6N1Y - chains A and C; structure by X-ray diffraction, 2.15 A resolution.

# Chain A (and C)
Protein: Carotenoid oxygenase
Source organism: Neurospora crassa
Notes: chain C of this document is another copy of the same molecule, construct and numbering; everything in this record applies to it too
UniProtKB: A0A0B0DIC8 (A0A0B0DIC8_NEUCS); residue numbers follow UniProt; this construct covers 1-526
Sequence (526 residues; each row starts with the number of its first residue):
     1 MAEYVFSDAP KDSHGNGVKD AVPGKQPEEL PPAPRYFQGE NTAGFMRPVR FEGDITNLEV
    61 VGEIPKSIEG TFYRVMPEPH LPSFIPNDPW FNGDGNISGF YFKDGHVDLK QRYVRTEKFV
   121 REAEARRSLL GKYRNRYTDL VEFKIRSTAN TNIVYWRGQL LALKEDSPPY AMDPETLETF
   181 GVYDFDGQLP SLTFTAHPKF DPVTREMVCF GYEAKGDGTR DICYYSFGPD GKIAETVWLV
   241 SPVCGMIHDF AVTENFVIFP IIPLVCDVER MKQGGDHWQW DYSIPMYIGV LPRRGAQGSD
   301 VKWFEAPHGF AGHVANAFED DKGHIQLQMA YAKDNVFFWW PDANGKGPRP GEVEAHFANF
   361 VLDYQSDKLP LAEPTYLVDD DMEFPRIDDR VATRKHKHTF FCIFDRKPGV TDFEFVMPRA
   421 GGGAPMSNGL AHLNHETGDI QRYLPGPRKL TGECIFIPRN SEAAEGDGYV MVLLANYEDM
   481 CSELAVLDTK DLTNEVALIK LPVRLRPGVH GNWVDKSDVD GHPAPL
Unresolved in the structure: 1-29
Construct notes: engineered mutation Val509 (Leu in A0A0B0DIC8)
Ion coordination: Fe2+: His197, His248, His313, His510
From the paper describing this entry:
  - Fe2+ coordination: His197
  - conformationally variable residues (side-chain flip): Phe91
  - contacts within the chain: Pro89-Phe91 (hydrophobic contact), Phe91-Tyr133 (hydrophobic contact), Phe91-Trp339 (hydrophobic contact), Phe91-Trp340 (hydrophobic contact)

# Interface between chain A and chain C
Pairs across the interface - 62 pairs, chain A then chain C:
  Arg35(A) with Glu59(C); Val60(C), hydrogen bond (backbone-backbone); Gly105(C), hydrogen bond (side chain-backbone); His106(C), hydrogen bond
  Tyr36(A) with Glu59(C); Val60(C)
  Phe37(A) with Glu59(C), hydrogen bond (backbone-side chain)
  Arg47(A) with Glu59(C), salt bridge; Cys481(C); Lys500(C), hydrogen bond (side chain-backbone); Leu501(C); Pro502(C)
  Pro48(A) with Pro502(C)
  Val49(A) with Ile55(C); Pro502(C); Val503(C), hydrophobic
  Arg50(A) with Asp54(C); Ile55(C); Thr56(C), hydrogen bond (side chain-backbone); Asn57(C), hydrogen bond (side chain-backbone); Leu58(C); Glu59(C)
  Phe51(A) with Phe51(C), hydrophobic; Asp54(C); Ile55(C), hydrophobic
  Glu52(A) with Gly53(C); Asp54(C), hydrogen bond (backbone-backbone)
  Gly53(A) with Glu52(C)
  Asp54(A) with Phe51(C); Glu52(C), hydrogen bond (backbone-backbone)
  Ile55(A) with Val49(C); Arg50(C); Phe51(C), hydrophobic
  Thr56(A) with Arg50(C), hydrogen bond (backbone-side chain); His80(C), hydrogen bond
  Asn57(A) with Arg50(C), hydrogen bond (backbone-side chain); Leu81(C); Arg126(C), hydrogen bond
  Leu58(A) with Arg50(C)
  Glu59(A) with Arg35(C); Tyr36(C); Phe37(C), hydrogen bond (side chain-backbone); Arg47(C), salt bridge; Arg50(C)
  Val60(A) with Arg35(C), hydrogen bond (backbone-backbone); Tyr36(C)
  His80(A) with Thr56(C), hydrogen bond
  Leu81(A) with Asn57(C)
  Gly105(A) with Arg35(C), hydrogen bond (backbone-side chain)
  His106(A) with Arg35(C), hydrogen bond; Arg126(C)
  Asp108(A) with Arg126(C), salt bridge
  Arg126(A) with Asn57(C), hydrogen bond; His106(C); Asp108(C), salt bridge
  Cys481(A) with Arg47(C)
  Lys500(A) with Arg47(C), hydrogen bond (backbone-side chain)
  Leu501(A) with Arg47(C)
  Pro502(A) with Arg47(C); Pro48(C); Val49(C)
  Val503(A) with Val49(C), hydrophobic
Also at the interface, not in a pair above, chain A (29 interface residues in all): Val61
Also at the interface, not in a pair above, chain C (29 interface residues in all): Val61

# In short
Chain A and chain C each contribute 29 residues to their interface; the contacts include 20 hydrogen bonds and
4 salt bridges. Polar pairs include Arg47(A)-Glu59(C), Asp108(A)-Arg126(C) and Arg35(A)-Gly105(C). His197(A),
His248(A), His313(A) and His510(A) coordinate Fe2+. From the paper: Fe2+ coordination by His197(A);
conformational variability at Phe91(A).
Both chains are Carotenoid oxygenase (Neurospora crassa). Entry 6N1Y (Structure of L509V CAO1 - growth
condition 1) was determined by X-ray diffraction together with 6N20 and 6N21 from the same study.
